7SWT - chains A and C; structure by X-ray diffraction, 2.00 A resolution.

[Chain A (and C)]
Molecule: Chromoprotein eforRED
Organism: Echinopora forskaliana
Notes: chain C of this document is another copy of the same molecule, construct and numbering; everything in this record applies to it too
Chain sequence (225 residues; each row starts with the number of its first residue; note: 2 numbers in that range are skipped by the numbering (no residue carries them; nothing is unmodelled there)):
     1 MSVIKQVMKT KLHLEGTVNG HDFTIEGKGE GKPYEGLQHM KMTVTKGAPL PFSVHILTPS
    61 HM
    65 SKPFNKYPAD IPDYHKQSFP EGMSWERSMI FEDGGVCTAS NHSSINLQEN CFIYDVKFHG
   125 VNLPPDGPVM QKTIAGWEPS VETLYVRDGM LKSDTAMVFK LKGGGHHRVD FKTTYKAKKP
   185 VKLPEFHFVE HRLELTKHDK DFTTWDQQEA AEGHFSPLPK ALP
Unresolved in the structure: 1, 226-227 (chain C: 1-2, 225-227)
Covalent attachments: covalent link Met62-Ser65
Modified residues: Met62 ({(4Z)-4-(4-hydroxybenzylidene)-2-[3-(methylthio)propanimidoyl]-5-oxo-4,5-dihydro-1H-imidazol-1-yl}acetic acid; NRQ)
Reported in the primary citation:
  - self-association interface (contacts with another copy of this molecule); pairs are residue here / residue on that copy: Glu96-Arg151 (salt bridge), Arg172-Lys176, Thr147, Lys176
  - contacts within the chain: Gln38-Met62, Met40-Met62 (hydrophobic contact), Met62-Gln211

[How chain A and chain C interact]
Residue-residue contacts - 53 pairs, chain A then chain C:
  Glu96(A) with Arg151(C), salt bridge
  Glu142(A) with Phe190(C)
  Pro143(A) with Phe190(C); Phe192(C); Ser220(C)
  Val145(A) with Val145(C), hydrophobic; Phe192(C), hydrophobic
  Tyr149(A) with His170(C); Arg172(C)
  Arg151(A) with Glu96(C), salt bridge; His170(C), hydrogen bond (side chain-backbone)
  Asp158(A) with Ala160(C); Arg172(C), salt bridge
  Ala160(A) with Asp158(C)
  Val162(A) with Phe190(C), hydrophobic
  His170(A) with Tyr149(C); Arg151(C), hydrogen bond (backbone-side chain); Phe190(C)
  Arg172(A) with Tyr149(C); Asp158(C), salt bridge; Lys176(C)
  Asp174(A) with Lys176(C), salt bridge
  Lys176(A) with Arg172(C); Asp174(C), salt bridge
  Phe190(A) with Glu142(C); Pro143(C); Val162(C), hydrophobic; His170(C)
  Phe192(A) with Pro143(C); Val145(C), hydrophobic
  Glu194(A) with Pro221(C); Leu222(C)
  His195(A) with Leu222(C)
  Arg196(A) with Ser220(C); Leu222(C), hydrogen bond (side chain-backbone); Pro223(C), hydrogen bond (side chain-backbone); Lys224(C)
  Glu198(A) with Lys224(C)
  Ala214(A) with Leu222(C)
  Glu216(A) with Leu222(C)
  Ser220(A) with Pro143(C); Arg196(C)
  Pro221(A) with Glu194(C)
  Leu222(A) with Glu194(C); His195(C); Arg196(C), hydrogen bond (backbone-side chain); Ala214(C); Glu216(C)
  Pro223(A) with Arg196(C)
  Lys224(A) with Arg196(C); Glu198(C)
  Ala225(A) with Glu198(C), hydrogen bond (backbone-side chain); Gln212(C)
Also at the interface, not in a pair above, chain A (30 interface residues in all): Ser144, Thr147, His171
Also at the interface, not in a pair above, chain C (31 interface residues in all): Ser144, Thr147, Lys156, His171

[Summary]
30 residues of chain A face 31 of chain C across their interface, with 6 hydrogen bonds and 6 salt bridges.
Polar pairs include Glu96(A)-Arg151(C), Asp158(A)-Arg172(C) and Asp174(A)-Lys176(C). From the paper: a
self-association interface involving Glu96(A), Thr147(A) and Arg151(A) among others; contacts within the chain
involving Gln38(A), Met62(A) and Met40(A) among others.
Chain A and chain C are both Chromoprotein eforRED (Echinopora forskaliana); the structure, Crystal structure
of the chromoprotein eforRED, was determined by X-ray diffraction, deposited together with 7SWR, 7SWS and
7SWU.
